PDB entry 7YMI | electron microscopy, 3.30 A resolution | chains L and T of the 40 polymer chains in the assembly

[Chain L]
Protein: Photosystem II reaction center protein L
Source organism: Acaryochloris marina MBIC11017
UniProt: B0C6T1 (PSBL_ACAM1); residue numbers follow UniProt; this construct covers 1-38
Sequence (38 residues; numbered 1 to 38; the number before each row is that of its first residue):
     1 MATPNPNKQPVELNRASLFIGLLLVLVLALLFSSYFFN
Disordered / not traced: 1-2
Small-molecule neighbours:
  - chlorophyll d (CL7): Leu28, Phe32, Phe36
  - plastoquinone 9 (PL9; 2,3-dimethyl-5-(3,7,11,15,19,23,27,31,35-nonamethyl-2,6,10,14,18,22,26,30,34-hexatriacontanonaenyl-2,5-cyclohexadiene-1,4-dione-2,3-dimethyl-5-solanesyl-1,4-benzoquinone): Leu24, Val27, Leu30, Leu31

[Chain T]
Protein: Photosystem II reaction center protein T
Source organism: Acaryochloris marina MBIC11017
UniProt: B0C605 (B0C605_ACAM1); residue numbers follow UniProt; this construct covers 1-46
Sequence (46 residues; each row starts with the number of its first residue):
     1 MDVIAYVFILACIIGLFFFAVFFREKPTLDKIQSRSFRESSQSTRR
Disordered / not traced: 29-46
Small-molecule neighbours: 8CT ((6'R,11cis,11'cis,13cis,15cis)-4',5'-didehydro-5',6'-dihydro-beta,beta-carotene): Phe8, Ala11, Ile14, Gly15, Phe17, Phe18

[How chain L and chain T interact]
Pairs across the interface (17):
  Arg15(L) with Phe23(T), hydrogen bond (side chain-backbone); Arg24(T); Glu25(T)
  Phe19(L) with Leu16(T), hydrophobic; Phe19(T); Ala20(T), hydrophobic
  Leu22(L) with Leu16(T)
  Leu23(L) with Leu16(T); Phe17(T), hydrophobic
  Leu26(L) with Ile9(T); Cys12(T), hydrophobic; Ile13(T)
  Leu30(L) with Ile9(T), hydrophobic
  Ser33(L) with Tyr6(T)
  Ser34(L) with Tyr6(T)
  Phe37(L) with Asp2(T); Ala5(T), hydrophobic
Also at the interface, not in a pair above, chain L (10 interface residues in all): Ala29
Also at the interface, not in a pair above, chain T (14 interface residues in all): Leu10

[In short]
10 residues of chain L face 14 of chain T across their interface, with 1 hydrogen bond. Its one
hydrogen-bonded contact is Arg15(L)-Phe23(T). Ligands of chain L: chlorophyll d and plastoquinone 9. Ligands
of chain T: compound 8CT.
Chain L is Photosystem II reaction center protein L and chain T is Photosystem II reaction center protein T,
both from Acaryochloris marina MBIC11017; the structure, PSII-Pcb Dimer of Acaryochloris Marina, was
determined by electron microscopy, deposited together with 7YMM.
